6KOB - chains A and C of the 4 polymer chains in the assembly; structure by X-ray diffraction, 3.60 A resolution.

Chain A:
Molecule: AA3-600 quinol oxidase subunit I
Organism: Bacillus subtilis
UniProt: A0A063X8D0 (A0A063X8D0_BACIU); numbering as in UniProt (aligned over 1-649)
Sequence (655 residues; row label = number of the first residue in the row):
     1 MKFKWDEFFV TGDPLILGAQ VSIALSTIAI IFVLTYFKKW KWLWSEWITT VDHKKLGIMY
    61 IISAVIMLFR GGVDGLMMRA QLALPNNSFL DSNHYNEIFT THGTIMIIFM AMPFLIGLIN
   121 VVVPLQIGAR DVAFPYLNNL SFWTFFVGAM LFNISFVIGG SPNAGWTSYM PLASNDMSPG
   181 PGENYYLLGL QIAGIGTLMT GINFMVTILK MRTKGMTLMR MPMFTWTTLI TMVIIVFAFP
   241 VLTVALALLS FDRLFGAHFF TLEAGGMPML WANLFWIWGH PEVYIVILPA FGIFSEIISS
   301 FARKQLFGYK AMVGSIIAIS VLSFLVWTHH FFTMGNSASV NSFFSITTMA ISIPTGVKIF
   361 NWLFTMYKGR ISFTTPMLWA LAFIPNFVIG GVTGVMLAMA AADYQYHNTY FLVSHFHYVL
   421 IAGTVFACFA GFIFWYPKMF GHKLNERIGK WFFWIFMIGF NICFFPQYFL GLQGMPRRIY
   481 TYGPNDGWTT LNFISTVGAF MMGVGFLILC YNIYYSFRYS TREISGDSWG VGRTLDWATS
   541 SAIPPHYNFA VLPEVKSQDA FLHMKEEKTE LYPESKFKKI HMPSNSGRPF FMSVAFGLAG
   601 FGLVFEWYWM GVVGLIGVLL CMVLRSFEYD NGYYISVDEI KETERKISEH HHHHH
Unresolved in the structure: 1-13, 517-529, 634-655
Sequence notes: expression tag (650-655)
Bound ions: heme a Fe: H102, H417; Cu ion: H280, H329, H330
Small-molecule neighbours:
  - heme a (HEA), molecule 1: L68, F69, G72, V73, G75, L76, M78, R79, L82, Y95, F99, T100, H102, G103, M106, I107, M110, G165, W166, Y410, V413, F416, H417, L420, I421, V425, C463, F464, Q467, R477, R478, I479, A499, M502, G503, F506
  - heme a (HEA), molecule 2: W166, T167, W276, V283, Y284, I287, H329, H330, F331, T348, S352, I353, T355, G356, I359, F360, F387, V388, G391, V392, G394, V395, L397, A398, D403, H407, N408, L412, H415, F416, V419, L420, R477
  - menaquinone-7 (MQ7): Q20, I23, T27, I31, I66, R70, V73, F146, M150, N153, F156
Reported in the primary citation:
  - binding site for menaquinone-7: V73, F156
  - catalytic residues: N120, D131, N138, S141, T197, T200, N203, T207, E282, Y284, S295, T355, K358
  - mutagenesis - H94F: decreased catalytic activity on DMNH2
  - mutagenesis - D74H, D74N, H94D: decreased catalytic activity
  - mutagenesis - R70H, H94D, H94F, E97Q: increased catalytic activity on 30 muM HQNO

Chain C:
Molecule: AA3-600 quinol oxidase subunit IIII
Organism: Bacillus subtilis
UniProt: A0A063X6N5 (A0A063X6N5_BACIU); residues 1-204 here = UniProt positions 1-204
Sequence (204 residues; each row starts with the number of its first residue):
     1 MEHAEHGNSN APMEYQSETG RLNILGFWIF LGAEIVLFST LFATFFVLKN RTAGGVLPDE
    61 LFEVNLVMIM TFLLLISSFT CGIAVHEMRR GSLKGVVIWT IITLLLGAGF VGCEINEFVH
   121 YVHEGAALST SAFWSGFFVL LGTHGTHVTI GIFWITGILI QLKKRGLTPQ TSSKIFISSL
   181 YWHFLDVVWI FIFTGVYLMG LGGL
Unresolved in the structure: 1-19, 198-204

Chain A / chain C interface:
Residue-residue contacts (55):
  A133(A) with L22(C), hydrophobic
  F134(A) with N23(C); G26(C)
  L137(A) with F27(C), hydrophobic
  I202(A) with G26(C); I29(C), hydrophobic; F30(C), hydrophobic
  M205(A) with I29(C), hydrophobic
  V206(A) with L22(C), hydrophobic; G26(C); I29(C), hydrophobic
  K210(A) with L25(C)
  M211(A) with L22(C), hydrophobic
  V236(A) with I29(C); A33(C)
  F237(A) with G32(C); V36(C)
  P240(A) with A33(C); L37(C)
  V241(A) with V36(C), hydrophobic; T40(C)
  V244(A) with L37(C), hydrophobic; T40(C); L41(C), hydrophobic
  L248(A) with L41(C), hydrophobic; T44(C); V139(C), hydrophobic
  F251(A) with V139(C), hydrophobic
  G256(A) with L128(C)
  A257(A) with L128(C), hydrophobic
  H258(A) with L128(C); S129(C); A132(C); S135(C), hydrogen bond (backbone-side chain)
  F259(A) with T44(C); L48(C); S135(C); G136(C); V139(C), hydrophobic
  G265(A) with R51(C), hydrogen bond (backbone-side chain)
  G266(A) with R51(C); A132(C)
  M267(A) with V47(C); L48(C), hydrophobic; R51(C), hydrogen bond
  L270(A) with T44(C); V47(C), hydrophobic; L48(C), hydrophobic
  L274(A) with T40(C); T44(C)
  M622(A) with I150(C), hydrophobic
  Y629(A) with F27(C); W154(C); K174(C); I177(C)
Other interface residues (no listed pair), chain A (30 interface residues in all): L198, T243, F255, A264
Other interface residues (no listed pair), chain C (29 interface residues in all): N50, S131

Summary:
30 residues of chain A face 29 of chain C across their interface; the contacts include 3 hydrogen bonds. Polar
pairs include H258(A)-S135(C), G265(A)-R51(C) and M267(A)-R51(C). The paper reports catalytic residues
N120(A), D131(A) and N138(A) among others; R70H, H94D and H94F of chain A, among others, increase catalytic
activity on 30 muM HQNO; 6 substitutions were tested in all.
Here chain A is AA3-600 quinol oxidase subunit I and chain C is AA3-600 quinol oxidase subunit IIII, both from
Bacillus subtilis. Entry 6KOB (X-ray Structure of the proton-pumping cytochrome aa3-600 menaquinol oxidase
from Bacillus subtilis) was determined by X-ray diffraction, deposited together with 6KOC and 6KOE.
